Entry 7JJ9 (X-ray diffraction, 1.58 A resolution); this record covers chain A.

Chain A:
Molecule: Zinc-binding lipoprotein AdcA
Organism: Streptococcus pneumoniae (strain ATCC BAA-255 / R6)
UniProt: Q8CWN2 (ADCA_STRR6); numbering as in UniProt (aligned over 27-501)
Sequence (475 residues; each row starts with the number of its first residue):
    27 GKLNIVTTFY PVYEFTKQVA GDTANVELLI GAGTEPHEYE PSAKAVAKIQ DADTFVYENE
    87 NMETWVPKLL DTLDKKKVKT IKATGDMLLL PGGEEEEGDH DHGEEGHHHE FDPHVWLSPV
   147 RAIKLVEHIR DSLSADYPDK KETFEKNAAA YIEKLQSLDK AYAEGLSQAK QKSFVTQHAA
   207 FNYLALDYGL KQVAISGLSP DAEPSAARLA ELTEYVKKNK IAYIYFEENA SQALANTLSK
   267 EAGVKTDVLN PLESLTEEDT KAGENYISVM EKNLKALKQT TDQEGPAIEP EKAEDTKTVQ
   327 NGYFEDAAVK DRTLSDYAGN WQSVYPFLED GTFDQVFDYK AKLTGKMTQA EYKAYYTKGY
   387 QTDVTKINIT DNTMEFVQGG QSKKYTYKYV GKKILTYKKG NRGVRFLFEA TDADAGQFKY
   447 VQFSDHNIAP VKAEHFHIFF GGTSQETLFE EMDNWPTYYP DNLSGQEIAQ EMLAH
Disordered / not traced: 120-133
Bound ions: Zn2+ site 1: H63, H140, H204, E279; Zn2+ site 2: H452, H461, H463
Curated features (UniProtKB/Swiss-Prot):
  - region: E120 to E136 (His-rich loop)
  - binding site (Zn(2+)): H63, H140, H204, E279
What the authors report for this chain:
  - Zn2+ coordination: H63, H140, H204, E279, H452, H461, H463
  - contacts within the chain: D213-K368 (salt bridge), L212-Y365 (backbone contact), D112-Q492 (hydrogen bond), F137-Q496, L115-Q496 (backbone contact) (from molecular simulation)
  - mutagenesis - H63A: decreased growth in response to Zn2+-restricted media
  - mutagenesis - H204A: unchanged growth in response to Zn2+-restricted media
  - mutagenesis - H63A/H140A/H204A: decreased growth in response to Zn2+
  - conformationally variable residues (loop rearrangement): L55 to Y65 (from molecular simulation)
  - mutagenesis - H63A, H204A: decreased binding to Zn2+

In short:
H63, H140, H204 and E279 coordinate Zn2+ site 1. H452, H461 and H463 coordinate Zn2+ site 2. From UniProt: 4
Zn2+-binding residues. From the paper: H63A and H204A reduce binding to Zn2+; Zn2+ coordination by H63, H140
and H204 among others.
Chain A is Zinc-binding lipoprotein AdcA (Streptococcus pneumoniae (strain ATCC BAA-255 / R6)); the structure,
Crystal structure of Zn(II)-bound AdcA from Streptococcus pneumoniae, was determined by X-ray diffraction,
deposited together with 7JJ8, 7JJA and 7JJB.
